PDB entry 8YH8 | electron microscopy, 2.70 A resolution | chains A and G of the 8 polymer chains in the assembly

[Chain A]
Molecule: ATP synthase subunit alpha
From: Bacillus sp. PS3
Notes: EC 7.1.2.2
UniProtKB: A0A0M3VGF9 (A0A0M3VGF9_BACP3); residue numbers follow UniProt; this construct covers 26-501
Amino-acid sequence (476 residues; numbered 26 to 501; the number before each row is that of its first residue):
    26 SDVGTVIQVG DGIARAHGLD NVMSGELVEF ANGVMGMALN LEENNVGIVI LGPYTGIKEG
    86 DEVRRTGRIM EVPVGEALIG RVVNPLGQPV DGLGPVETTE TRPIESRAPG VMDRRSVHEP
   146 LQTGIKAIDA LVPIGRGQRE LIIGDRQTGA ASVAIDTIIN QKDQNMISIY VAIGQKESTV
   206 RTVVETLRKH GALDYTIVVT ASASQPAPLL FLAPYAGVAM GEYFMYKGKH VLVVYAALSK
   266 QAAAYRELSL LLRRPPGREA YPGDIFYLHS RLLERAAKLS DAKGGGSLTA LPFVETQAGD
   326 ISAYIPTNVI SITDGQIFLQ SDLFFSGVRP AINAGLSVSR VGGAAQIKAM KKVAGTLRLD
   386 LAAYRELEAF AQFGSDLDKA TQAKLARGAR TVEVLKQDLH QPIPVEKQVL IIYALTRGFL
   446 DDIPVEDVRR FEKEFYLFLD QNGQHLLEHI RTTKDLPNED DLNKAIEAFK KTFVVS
Disordered / not traced: 500-501
Sequence notes: conflict A175 (Lys in A0A0M3VGF9), A176 (Thr in A0A0M3VGF9), S193 (Cys in A0A0M3VGF9), A261 (Asp in A0A0M3VGF9), A262 (Asp in A0A0M3VGF9), F463 (Trp in A0A0M3VGF9)

[Chain G]
Molecule: ATP synthase gamma chain
From: Bacillus sp. PS3
UniProtKB: A0A0M4TPJ7 (A0A0M4TPJ7_BACP3); residues 6-287 here correspond to UniProt positions 3-284 (UniProt number = residue number - 3)
Amino-acid sequence (282 residues; numbered 6 to 287; the number before each row is that of its first residue):
     6 SLRDIKTRIN ATKKTSQITK AMEMVSTSKL NRAEQNAKSF VPYMEKIQEV VANVALGAGG
    66 ASHPMLVSRP VKKTGYLVIT SDRGLAGAYN SNVLRLVYQT IQKRHACPDE YAIIVIGRVG
   126 LSFFRKRNMP VILDITRLPD QPSFADIKEI ARKTVGLFAD GTFDELYMYY NHYVSAIQQE
   186 VTERKLLPLT DLAENKQRTV YEFEPSQEEC LDVLLPQYAE SLIYGALLDA KASEHAARMT
   246 AMKNATDNAN ELIRTLTLSY NRARQAAITQ EITEIVAGAN AL
Sequence notes: conflict C112 (Ser109 in A0A0M4TPJ7), C215 (Ile212 in A0A0M4TPJ7)

[How chain A and chain G interact]
Contacting residue pairs (12):
  R278(A) with L287(G), hydrogen bond (side chain-backbone)
  R283(A) with I273(G); I277(G)
  E284(A) with I280(G)
  A285(A) with I280(G)
  F395(A) with A26(G), hydrophobic; M29(G), hydrophobic
  F398(A) with A26(G), hydrophobic; M27(G), hydrophobic
  D401(A) with V30(G); K34(G), salt bridge; R37(G), hydrogen bond (backbone-side chain)
Interface residues without a listed pair, chain A (11 interface residues in all): P281, G282, E393, A394
Interface residues without a listed pair, chain G (12 interface residues in all): Q22, A284

[In short]
11 residues of chain A face 12 of chain G across their interface; the contacts include 2 hydrogen bonds and 1
salt bridge. Among the polar pairs are D401(A)-K34(G), R278(A)-L287(G) and D401(A)-R37(G).
Here chain A is ATP synthase subunit alpha and chain G is ATP synthase gamma chain, both from Bacillus sp.
PS3. Entry 8YH8 (F1 domain of Non-catalytic site depleted and epsilon C-terminal domain deleted FoF1-ATPase
from Bacillus PS3,under ATP ...) was determined by electron microscopy together with 8YGV from the same study.
